PDB entry 5VVL | X-ray diffraction, 3.31 A resolution | chains C and K of the 10 polymer chains in the assembly

Chain C:
Molecule: CRISPR-associated endonuclease Cas1
Organism: Escherichia coli (strain K12)
Notes: EC 3.1.-.-
UniProt: Q46896 (CAS1_ECOLI); residue numbers follow UniProt; this construct covers 1-305
Chain sequence (308 residues; each row starts with the number of its first residue; numbers below 1 keep their minus sign (Ser-2 is residue -2)):
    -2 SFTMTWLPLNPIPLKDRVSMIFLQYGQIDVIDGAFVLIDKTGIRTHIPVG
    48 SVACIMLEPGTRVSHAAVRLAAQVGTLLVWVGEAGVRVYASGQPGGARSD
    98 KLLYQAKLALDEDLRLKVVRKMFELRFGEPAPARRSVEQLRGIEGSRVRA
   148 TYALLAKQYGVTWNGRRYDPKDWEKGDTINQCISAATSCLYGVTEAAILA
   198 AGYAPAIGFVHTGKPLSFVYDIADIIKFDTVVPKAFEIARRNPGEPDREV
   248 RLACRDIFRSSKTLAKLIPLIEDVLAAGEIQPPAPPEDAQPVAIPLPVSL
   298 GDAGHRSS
Not modelled in the structure: -2 to 14, 282-305
Construct notes: expression tag (-2 to 0)
Metal / ion sites: Ni2+ site 1: Asp29 (shared with DG50(K) of chain K); Ni2+ site 2: Lys37 (shared with 1 residue of chain G); Ni2+ site 3: His208, Asp221 (shared with 1 residue of chain J; DG17(K) of chain K)
From the paper describing this entry:
  - catalytic residues: Glu141 (proposed by the authors, not directly observed)
  - mutagenesis - R112E, R132A, R163A: abolished catalytic activity
  - mutagenesis - R112A, R131A, Q136A: decreased catalytic activity
  - mutagenesis - R138A: decreased catalytic activity on second-site integration
  - mutagenesis - R138A: increased catalytic activity on disintegration

Chain K:
Molecule: 58-nt DNA strand
Sequence (58 nucleotides; row label = number of the first residue in the row):
     1 GCTACTGGGGCCGAGGGTGTTCCCCGCGCCAGCGGGGATAAACCGAGCAG
    51 ATATGCTC
Not modelled in the structure: 22-42, 51-53
Metal / ion sites: Ni2+ site 1 near DG7 (its only coordinating residue here); Ni2+ site 2 near DG9 (its only coordinating residue here); Ni2+ site 3 near DG15 (its only coordinating residue here); Ni2+ site 4: DG17 (shared with His208(C), Asp221(C) of chain C; 1 residue of chain J); Ni2+ site 5: DG50 (shared with Asp29(C) of chain C)

How chain C and chain K interact:
Contacting residue pairs - 38 pairs, chain C then chain K:
  Tyr22(C) - DC11(K)  hydrogen bond to the base
  Pro56(C) - DC11(K)  phosphate contact
  Pro56(C) - DC12(K)  phosphate contact
  Gly79(C) - DC12(K)  phosphate contact
  Glu80(C) - DC11(K)  sugar contact
  Glu80(C) - DC12(K)  hydrogen bond to the phosphate
  Val83(C) - DC12(K)  phosphate contact
  Arg84(C) - DG13(K)  salt bridge to the phosphate
  Arg84(C) - DA14(K)  hydrogen bond to the sugar
  Tyr86(C) - DC12(K)  hydrogen bond to the phosphate
  Tyr86(C) - DG13(K)  phosphate contact
  Arg138(C) - DT18(K)  sugar contact
  Arg163(C) - DG15(K)  phosphate contact
  Tyr165(C) - DG15(K)  sugar contact
  Asp166(C) - DG15(K)  hydrogen bond to the base
  Pro167(C) - DG15(K)  base contact
  Trp170(C) - DA14(K)  stacking on the base
  Trp170(C) - DG15(K)  base contact
  Ser181(C) - DG15(K)  hydrogen bond to the base
  Thr184(C) - DG15(K)  sugar contact
  Thr184(C) - DG16(K)  phosphate contact
  Ser185(C) - DA14(K)  hydrogen bond to the phosphate
  Ser185(C) - DG15(K)  sugar contact
  Tyr188(C) - DG15(K)  phosphate contact
  Tyr188(C) - DG16(K)  hydrogen bond to the phosphate
  His208(C) - DG17(K)  salt bridge to the phosphate
  His208(C) - DT18(K)  phosphate contact
  Thr209(C) - DT18(K)  hydrogen bond to the phosphate
  Thr209(C) - DG19(K)  hydrogen bond to the phosphate
  Gly210(C) - DG19(K)  phosphate contact
  Lys211(C) - DG16(K)  base contact
  Lys211(C) - DT18(K)  salt bridge to the phosphate
  Tyr217(C) - DG16(K)  hydrogen bond to the base
  Asp221(C) - DG17(K)  phosphate contact
  Asp244(C) - DA14(K)  base contact
  Arg245(C) - DC11(K)  salt bridge to the phosphate
  Arg248(C) - DC11(K)  salt bridge to the phosphate
  Arg248(C) - DC12(K)  hydrogen bond to the sugar
Other interface residues (no listed pair), chain C (29 interface residues in all): Asp169, Lys224, Leu249
Other interface residues (no listed pair), chain K (10 interface residues in all): DG10

Overview:
29 residues of chain C and 10 residues of chain K are in contact, with 12 hydrogen bonds, 5 salt bridges and 1
aromatic stacking contact. Polar contacts include Tyr22(C)-DC11(K), Asp166(C)-DG15(K) and Ser181(C)-DG15(K).
The paper reports the catalytic residue Glu141(C); R112E, R132A and R163A of chain C abolish catalytic
activity; 7 substitutions were tested in all.
Chain C is CRISPR-associated endonuclease Cas1 (Escherichia coli (strain K12)) and chain K is a 58-nt DNA
strand; the structure, Cas1-Cas2 bound to full-site mimic with Ni, was determined by X-ray diffraction,
deposited together with 5VVJ, 5VVK and 5WFE.
